PDB entry 9MUT | X-ray diffraction, 2.20 A resolution | chain A

[Chain A]
Name: Fluorescent thiol-disulfide redox biosensor
Source organism: Aequorea victoria
Notes: engineered mutation(s): Engineered, based on GFP, with Y66W in the chromophore and numerous other mutations relative to GFP
Chain sequence (251 residues; row label = number of the first residue in the row; note: 2 numbers in that range are skipped by the numbering (no residue carries them; nothing is unmodelled there); numbers below 1 keep their minus sign (Met-13 is residue -13)):
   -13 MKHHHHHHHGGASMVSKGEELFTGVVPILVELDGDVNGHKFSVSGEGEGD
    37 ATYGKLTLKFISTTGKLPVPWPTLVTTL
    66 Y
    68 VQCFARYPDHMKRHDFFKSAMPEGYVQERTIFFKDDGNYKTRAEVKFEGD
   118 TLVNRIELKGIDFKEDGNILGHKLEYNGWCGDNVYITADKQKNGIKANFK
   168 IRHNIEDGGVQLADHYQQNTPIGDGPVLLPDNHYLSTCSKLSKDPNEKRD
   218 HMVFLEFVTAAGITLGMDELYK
Disordered / not traced: -13 to 2, 231-239
Modified residues: Tyr66 (chromophore; SWG)
Covalently attached groups: covalent link Leu64-Tyr66; covalent link Tyr66-Val68

[In short]
Chain A is Fluorescent thiol-disulfide redox biosensor (Aequorea victoria); the structure, Reduced state of a
turn-on thiol-disulfide redox biosensor with a fluorescence-lifetime readout, was determined by X-ray
diffraction, deposited together with 9MUS, 9MUU and 9MUV.
